Entry 5TXL (X-ray diffraction, 2.50 A resolution); this record covers chains A and B of the 4 polymer chains in the assembly.

[Chain A]
Protein: HIV-1 reverse transcriptase P66 subunit
Organism: Human immunodeficiency virus type 1 group M subtype B (isolate BH10)
Notes: EC 2.7.7.49
Reference sequence: P03366 (POL_HV1B1); residues 1-554 here correspond to UniProt positions 600-1153 (UniProt number = residue number + 599)
Sequence (556 residues; numbered -1 to 554; the number before each row is that of its first residue; numbers below 1 keep their minus sign (Met-1 is residue -1)):
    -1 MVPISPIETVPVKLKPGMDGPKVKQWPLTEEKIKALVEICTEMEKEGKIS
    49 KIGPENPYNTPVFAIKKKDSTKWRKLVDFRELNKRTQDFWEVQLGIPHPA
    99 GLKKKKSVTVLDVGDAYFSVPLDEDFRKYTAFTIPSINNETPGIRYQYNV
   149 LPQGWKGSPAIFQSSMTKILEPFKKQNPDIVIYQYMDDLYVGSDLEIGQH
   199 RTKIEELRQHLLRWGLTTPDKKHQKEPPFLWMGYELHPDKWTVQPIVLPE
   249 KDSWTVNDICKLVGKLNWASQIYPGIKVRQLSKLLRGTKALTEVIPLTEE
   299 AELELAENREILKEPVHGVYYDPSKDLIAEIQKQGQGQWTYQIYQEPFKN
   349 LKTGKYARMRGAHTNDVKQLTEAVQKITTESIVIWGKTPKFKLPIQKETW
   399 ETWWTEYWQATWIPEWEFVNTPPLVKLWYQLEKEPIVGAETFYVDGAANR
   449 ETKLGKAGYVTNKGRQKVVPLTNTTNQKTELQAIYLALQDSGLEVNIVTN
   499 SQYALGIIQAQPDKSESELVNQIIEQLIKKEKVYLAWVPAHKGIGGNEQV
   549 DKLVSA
Sequence notes: initiating methionine (-1); expression tag (0); engineered mutation Cys258 (Gln857 in P03366), Ser280 (Cys879 in P03366), Asn498 (Asp1097 in P03366)
Ion coordination: Mg2+ site 1: Asp110, Val111, Asp185 (together with 2'-deoxyadenosine 5'-triphosphate); Mg2+ site 2: Asp443, Asp549
Residues lining bound ligands: 2'-deoxyadenosine 5'-triphosphate (DTP): Lys65, Arg72, Leu74, Asp110, Val111, Gly112, Asp113, Ala114, Tyr115, Gln151, Met184, Asp185
Swiss-Prot annotation at these positions:
  - region: Phe227 to His235 (RT 'primer grip')
  - motif: Trp398 to Trp414 (Tryptophan repeat motif)
  - binding site (Mg(2+)): Asp110, Asp185, Asp186, Asp443, Glu478, Asp549
  - site: Trp401 (Essential for RT p66/p51 heterodimerization), Trp414 (Essential for RT p66/p51 heterodimerization), Phe440, Tyr441 (Cleavage)
What the authors report for this chain:
  - Mg2+ coordination: Asp110, Val111, Asp185
  - catalytic residues: Asp110, Asp185
  - binding site for 2'-deoxyadenosine 5'-triphosphate: Arg72, Tyr115, Gln151
  - contacts within the chain: Arg72-Gln151 (hydrogen bond)
  - binding site for the 27-nt DNA strand: Ala62
  - mutagenesis - D498N: unchanged catalytic activity (citing earlier work)

[Chain B]
Protein: HIV-1 reverse transcriptase P51 subunit
Organism: Human immunodeficiency virus type 1 group M subtype B (isolate BH10)
Notes: EC 2.7.7.49, 2.7.7.7
Reference sequence: P03366 (POL_HV1B1); residues 1-428 here correspond to UniProt positions 600-1027 (UniProt number = residue number + 599)
Sequence (444 residues; each row starts with the number of its first residue; numbers below 1 keep their minus sign (Met-15 is residue -15)):
   -15 MAHHHHHHALEVLFQGPISPIETVPVKLKPGMDGPKVKQWPLTEEKIKAL
    35 VEICTEMEKEGKISKIGPENPYNTPVFAIKKKDSTKWRKLVDFRELNKRT
    85 QDFWEVQLGIPHPAGLKKKKSVTVLDVGDAYFSVPLDEDFRKYTAFTIPS
   135 INNETPGIRYQYNVLPQGWKGSPAIFQSSMTKILEPFKKQNPDIVIYQYM
   185 DDLYVGSDLEIGQHRTKIEELRQHLLRWGLTTPDKKHQKEPPFLWMGYEL
   235 HPDKWTVQPIVLPEKDSWTVNDIQKLVGKLNWASQIYPGIKVRQLSKLLR
   285 GTKALTEVIPLTEEAELELAENREILKEPVHGVYYDPSKDLIAEIQKQGQ
   335 GQWTYQIYQEPFKNLKTGKYARMRGAHTNDVKQLTEAVQKITTESIVIWG
   385 KTPKFKLPIQKETWETWWTEYWQATWIPEWEFVNTPPLVKLWYQ
Unresolved in the structure: -15 to 3, 214-227
Sequence notes: initiating methionine (-15); expression tag (-14 to 0); engineered mutation Ser280 (Cys879 in P03366)
Swiss-Prot annotation at these positions:
  - region: Phe227 to His235 (RT 'primer grip')
  - motif: Trp398 to Trp414 (Tryptophan repeat motif)
  - binding site (Mg(2+)): Asp110, Asp185, Asp186
  - site (Essential for RT p66/p51 heterodimerization): Trp401, Trp414

[Interface between chain A and chain B]
Pairs across the interface (116; chain A residue first):
  Val8(A) - Glu53(B)
  Pro9(A) - Glu53(B)
  Gln85(A) - Glu53(B)  hydrogen bond (side chain-backbone)
  Asp86(A) - Lys20(B)  salt bridge
  Asp86(A) - Glu53(B)
  Asp86(A) - Pro55(B)
  Phe87(A) - Pro52(B)
  Phe87(A) - Glu53(B)
  Trp88(A) - Lys20(B)
  Trp88(A) - Val21(B)
  Trp88(A) - Lys22(B)
  Trp88(A) - Pro52(B)  hydrogen bond (backbone-backbone)
  Trp88(A) - Asn54(B)
  Trp88(A) - Pro55(B)
  Trp88(A) - Asn57(B)
  Trp88(A) - Thr131(B)
  Trp88(A) - Arg143(B)
  Val90(A) - Pro140(B)
  Val90(A) - Gly141(B)  hydrogen bond (backbone-backbone)
  Val90(A) - Arg143(B)
  Leu92(A) - Pro133(B)  hydrophobic
  Leu92(A) - Asn137(B)
  Gly93(A) - Asn137(B)
  Ile94(A) - Asn137(B)  hydrogen bond (backbone-side chain)
  Pro95(A) - Asn136(B)
  Pro95(A) - Asn137(B)
  His96(A) - Asn136(B)  hydrogen bond (backbone-side chain)
  Gly99(A) - Asn136(B)
  Leu100(A) - Asn136(B)
  Ala158(A) - Pro52(B)
  Ser162(A) - Pro52(B)
  Thr165(A) - Pro140(B)
  Glu169(A) - Lys49(B)  salt bridge
  Val179(A) - Glu138(B)
  Ile180(A) - Glu138(B)
  Tyr181(A) - Asn136(B)  hydrogen bond
  Tyr181(A) - Glu138(B)
  Gln182(A) - Glu138(B)  hydrogen bond (backbone-backbone)
  Gln182(A) - Pro140(B)
  Arg358(A) - Glu396(B)  salt bridge
  Gln373(A) - Glu396(B)
  Gln373(A) - Thr397(B)  hydrogen bond
  Gln373(A) - Thr400(B)
  Thr376(A) - Thr400(B)
  Thr376(A) - Trp401(B)
  Thr377(A) - Thr400(B)
  Ile380(A) - Leu26(B)
  Ile380(A) - Thr27(B)
  Val381(A) - Pro25(B)  hydrophobic
  Val381(A) - Ile135(B)
  Val381(A) - Asn136(B)  hydrogen bond (backbone-backbone)
  Ile382(A) - Ile135(B)
  Ile382(A) - Asn136(B)
  Trp383(A) - Ile135(B)
  Gly384(A) - Thr27(B)
  Gly384(A) - Glu28(B)  hydrogen bond (backbone-backbone)
  Trp402(A) - Lys331(B)  hydrogen bond (backbone-side chain)
  Trp402(A) - His361(B)
  Trp402(A) - Thr362(B)
  Trp402(A) - Asp364(B)
  Tyr405(A) - Lys331(B)  hydrogen bond (backbone-side chain)
  Trp406(A) - Lys331(B)
  Trp406(A) - Asn418(B)  hydrogen bond
  Trp406(A) - Thr419(B)
  Trp406(A) - Pro420(B)  hydrophobic
  Gln407(A) - Lys331(B)  hydrogen bond (backbone-side chain)
  Gln407(A) - Pro392(B)
  Gln407(A) - Ile393(B)
  Gln407(A) - Gln394(B)
  Gln407(A) - Val417(B)  hydrogen bond (side chain-backbone)
  Gln407(A) - Asn418(B)
  Ala408(A) - Asp364(B)
  Ala408(A) - Pro392(B)  hydrogen bond (backbone-backbone)
  Ala408(A) - Ile393(B)
  Thr409(A) - Asp364(B)  hydrogen bond (backbone-side chain)
  Trp410(A) - Thr362(B)  hydrogen bond (side chain-backbone)
  Trp410(A) - Asn363(B)
  Trp410(A) - Tyr405(B)
  Pro412(A) - Trp401(B)  hydrophobic
  Pro433(A) - Asn255(B)
  Pro433(A) - Leu289(B)  hydrophobic
  Pro433(A) - Thr290(B)
  Ile434(A) - Thr290(B)
  Val435(A) - Thr290(B)
  Thr439(A) - Ala288(B)
  Thr439(A) - Leu289(B)  hydrogen bond (side chain-backbone)
  Tyr441(A) - Gln258(B)  hydrogen bond
  Tyr441(A) - Thr286(B)
  Tyr441(A) - Lys287(B)  hydrogen bond (side chain-backbone)
  Tyr441(A) - Leu289(B)
  Val458(A) - Thr286(B)
  Thr459(A) - Thr286(B)
  Asn460(A) - Thr286(B)
  Asn460(A) - Lys287(B)
  Asn460(A) - Ala288(B)
  Asn494(A) - Leu289(B)
  Val496(A) - Leu289(B)  hydrophobic
  Leu503(A) - Leu422(B)  hydrophobic
  Gly504(A) - Pro420(B)
  Tyr532(A) - Asn255(B)  hydrogen bond
  Tyr532(A) - Lys259(B)
  Tyr532(A) - Leu289(B)  hydrophobic
  Val536(A) - Gln258(B)
  Pro537(A) - Gly262(B)
  Pro537(A) - Asn265(B)
  Lys540(A) - Asn265(B)
  Lys540(A) - Ser280(B)
  Ile542(A) - Val261(B)  hydrophobic
  Ile542(A) - Leu283(B)
  Gly543(A) - Leu283(B)  hydrogen bond (backbone-backbone)
  Gly543(A) - Arg284(B)
  Gly543(A) - Gly285(B)
  Gly544(A) - Gly285(B)  hydrogen bond (backbone-backbone)
  Gly544(A) - Thr286(B)
  Gln547(A) - Gly285(B)
  Gln547(A) - Thr286(B)  hydrogen bond
Interface residues without a listed pair, chain A (70 interface residues in all): Ile159, Gln161, Lys172, Thr386, Thr403, Gly436, Gln500, Gln507, Ala534, Trp535, Gly541
Interface residues without a listed pair, chain B (63 interface residues in all): Gly51, Thr139, Val254, Gly333, Trp337, Val365, Leu368, Pro421

[In short]
The interface between chain A and chain B involves 70 residues on one side and 63 on the other; the contacts
include 25 hydrogen bonds and 3 salt bridges. Among the polar pairs are Asp86(A)-Lys20(B), Glu169(A)-Lys49(B)
and Arg358(A)-Glu396(B). The paper reports catalytic residues Asp110(A) and Asp185(A); D498N of chain A leaves
catalytic activity unchanged.
Here chain A is HIV-1 reverse transcriptase P66 subunit and chain B is HIV-1 reverse transcriptase P51
subunit, both from Human immunodeficiency virus type 1 group M subtype B (isolate BH10). Entry 5TXL (Structure
of HIV-1 reverse transcriptase (RT) ternary complex with a double stranded DNA and an incoming ...) was
determined by X-ray diffraction together with 5TXM, 5TXN, 5TXO and 5TXP from the same study.
